PDB entry 1JXM | X-ray diffraction, 2.00 A resolution | chain A

== Chain A ==
Molecule: Postsynaptic density protein
Organism: Rattus norvegicus
Notes: fragment: sh3-hook-gk
UniProtKB: P31016 (DLG4_RAT); residue numbers follow UniProt; this construct covers 430-724
Sequence (301 residues; numbered 424 to 724; the number before each row is that of its first residue):
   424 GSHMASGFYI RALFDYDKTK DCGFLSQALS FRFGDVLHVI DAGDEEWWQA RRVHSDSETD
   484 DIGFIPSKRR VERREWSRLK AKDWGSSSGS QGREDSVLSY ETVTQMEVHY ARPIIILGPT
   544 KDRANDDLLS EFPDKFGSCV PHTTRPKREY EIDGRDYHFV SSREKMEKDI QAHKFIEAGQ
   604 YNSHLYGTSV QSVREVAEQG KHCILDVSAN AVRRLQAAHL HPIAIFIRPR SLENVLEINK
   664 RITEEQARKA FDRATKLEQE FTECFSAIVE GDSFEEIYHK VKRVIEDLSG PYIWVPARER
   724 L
Unresolved in the structure: 424-429, 440-444, 477-485, 503-519
Sequence notes: cloning artifact (424-429)
Ligand contacts:
  - guanosine-5'-monophosphate (5GP): Pro564, Arg568, Arg571, Tyr580, Tyr604, Tyr609, Asp629
  - guanidine (GAI): Tyr573, Glu574, Ile575, Asp579
Swiss-Prot annotation at these positions:
  - modified residue: Ser449 (Phosphoserine), Ser480 (Phosphoserine), Tyr580 (Phosphotyrosine), Ser606 (Phosphoserine), Ser654 (Phosphoserine), Tyr715 (Phosphotyrosine)
What the authors report for this chain:
  - binding site for guanosine-5'-monophosphate: Arg568, Arg571, Tyr580, Tyr604, Tyr609, Asp629
  - binding site for guanidine: Asp579
  - contacts within the chain: Tyr432-Trp717, Arg434-Phe688 (hydrogen bond), Val459-Trp717, Tyr432-His461
  - conformationally variable residues (order/disorder transition): Arg721 to Leu724

== In short ==
Chain A binds guanosine-5'-monophosphate and guanidine. The paper reports a binding site for
guanosine-5'-monophosphate at Arg568, Arg571 and Tyr580 among others; a binding site for guanidine at Asp579.
Chain A is Postsynaptic density protein (Rattus norvegicus); the structure, Crystal structure of the gmp bound
SH3-hook-gk fragment of psd-95, was determined by X-ray diffraction together with 1JXO from the same study.
